PDB entry 5LMU | electron microscopy, 4.00 A resolution | chains A and I of the 24 polymer chains in the assembly

== Chain A ==
Molecule: 16S ribosomal RNA
Organism: Thermus thermophilus HB8
Sequence (1522 nucleotides; numbered 0 to 1544 plus 21 insertion-coded residues; 44 numbers in that range are skipped by the numbering (no residue carries them; nothing is unmodelled there); the number before each row is that of its first residue; a row labelled like 189A-189L holds insertion residues (189A, then the next letters in order); numbering starts at 0):
     0 UUUGUUGGAGAGUUUGAUCCUGGCUCAGGGUGAACGCUGGCGGCGUGCCU
    50 AAGACAUGCAAGUCGUGCGGGCCG
    76 CGGGGUUUU
    88 ACUCCG
    96 UGGUCAGCGGCGGACGGGUGAGUAACGCGUGGGU
  129A G
   130 ACCUACCCGGAAGAGGGGGACAACCCGGGGAAACUCGGGCUAAUCCCCCA
   180 UGUGGACCCG
189A-189L CCCCUUGGGGUG
   190 UGUCCAAAGGGCUUU
   216 GCCCGCUUCCGGAUGGGCCCGCGUCCCAUCAGCUAGUUGGUGGGGUAAUG
   266 GCCCACCAAGGCGACGACGGGUAGCCGGUCUGAGAGGAUGGCCGGCCACA
   316 GGGGCACUGAGACACGGGCCCCACUCCUACGGGAGGCAGCAGUUAGGAAU
   366 CUUCCGCAAUGGGCGCAAGCCUGACGGAGCGACGCCGCUUGGAGGAAGAA
   416 GCCCUUCGGGGUGUAAACUCCUGA
   441 ACCCGGGACGAAACCCCC
   460 GA
   470 CGAGGGGA
   479 CUGACGGUACCGGGGUAA
   498 UAGCGCCGGCCAACUCCGUGCCAGCAGCCGCGGUAAUACGGAGGGCGCGA
   548 GCGUUACCCGGAUUCACUGGGCGUAAAGGGCGUGUAGGCGGCCUGGGGCG
   598 UCCCAUGUGAAAGACCACGGCUCAACCGUGGGGGAGCGUGGGAUACGCUC
   648 AGGCUAGACGGUGGGAGAGGGUGGUGGAAUUCCCGGAGUAGCGGUGAAAU
   698 GCGCAGAUACCGGGAGGAACGCCGAUGGCGAAGGCAGCCACCUGGUCCAC
   748 CCGUGACGCUGAGGCGCGAAAGCGUGGGGAGCAAACCGGAUUAGAUACCC
   798 GGGUAGUCCACGCCCUAAACGAUGCGCGCUAGGUCUCUGGGUCU
   848 CCUGGGGGCCGAAGCUAACGCGUUAAGCGCGCCGCCUGGGGAGUACGGCC
   898 GCAAGGCUGAAACUCAAAGGAAUUGACGGGGGCCCGCACAAGCGGUGGAG
   948 CAUGUGGUUUAAUUCGAAGCAACGCGAAGAACCUUACCAGGCCUUGACAU
   998 GCUA
 1001A G
  1002 GGAACCCGGGUGAAAGCCUGGGGUGCCCC
1030A-1030D GCGA
  1031 GGGGAGCCCUAGCACAGGUGCUGCAUGGCCGUCGUCAGCUCGUGCCGUGA
  1081 GGUGUUGGGUUAAGUCCCGCAACGAGCGCAACCCCCGCCGUUAGUUGCCA
  1131 GCGGUUCGGCCGGGCACUCUAACGGGACUGCCCGCG
  1168 AAAGCGGGAGGAAGGAGGGGACGACGUCUGGUCAGCAUGGCCCUUACGGC
  1218 CUGGGCGACACACGUGCUACAAUGCCCACUACAAAGCGAUGCCACCCGGC
  1268 AACGGGGAGCUAAUCGCAAAAAGGUGGGCCCAGUUCGGAUUGGGGUCUGC
  1318 AACCCGACCCCAUGAAGCCGGAAUCGCUAGUAAUCGCGGAUCAGCC
 1363A A
  1364 UGCCGCGGUGAAUACGUUCCCGGGCCUUGUACACACCGCCCGUCACGCCA
  1414 UGGGAGCGGGCUCUACCCGAAGUCGCCGG
1442A-1442B GA
  1443 GCCUA
  1452 C
  1456 GGGCAGGCGCCGAGGGUAGGGCCCGUGACUGGGGCGAAGUCGUAACAAGG
  1506 UAGCUGUACCGGAAGGUGCGGCUGGAUCACCUCCUUUCU
Not modelled in the structure: 0-4, 1543-1544
Metal / ion sites: Mg2+ site 1: C48, G115; Mg2+ site 2 near A53 (its only coordinating residue here); Mg2+ site 3: A59, U387; Mg2+ site 4: A109, G331; Mg2+ site 5: A116, G117, G289; Mg2+ site 6: C121, U125; Mg2+ site 7 near A195 (its only coordinating residue here); Mg2+ site 8: U252, C267; Mg2+ site 9 near G266 (its only coordinating residue here); Mg2+ site 10 near U287 (its only coordinating residue here); Mg2+ site 11 near G299 (its only coordinating residue here); Mg2+ site 12 near A315 (its only coordinating residue here); 36 more Mg2+ sites not listed
From the paper describing this entry:
  - binding site for mRNA: G926, C1400, C1403, U1498

== Chain I ==
Protein: 30S ribosomal protein S9
Organism: Thermus thermophilus HB8
UniProtKB: P80374 (RS9_THET8); residues 1-128 here = UniProt positions 1-128
Amino-acid sequence (128 residues; each row starts with the number of its first residue):
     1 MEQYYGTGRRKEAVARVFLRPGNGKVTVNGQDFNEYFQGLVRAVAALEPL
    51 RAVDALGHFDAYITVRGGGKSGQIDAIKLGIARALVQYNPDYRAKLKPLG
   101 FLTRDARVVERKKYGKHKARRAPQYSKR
Not modelled in the structure: 1

== How chain A and chain I interact ==
Contacting residue pairs - 113 pairs, chain A then chain I:
  G942(A) with Gln124(I), hydrogen bond to the base
  U943(A) with Gln124(I), sugar contact
  G966(A) with Lys127(I), hydrogen bond to the sugar; Arg128(I), sugar contact
  C967(A) with Tyr125(I), sugar contact; Lys127(I), sugar contact
  C1116(A) with Val108(I), sugar contact
  G1117(A) with Arg104(I), hydrogen bond to the phosphate; Ala106(I), sugar contact
  C1118(A) with Arg9(I), salt bridge to the phosphate; Arg83(I), hydrogen bond to the phosphate; Arg104(I), salt bridge to the phosphate
  C1119(A) with Arg9(I), salt bridge to the phosphate; Arg83(I), salt bridge to the phosphate
  G1127(A) with Arg66(I), sugar contact
  C1128(A) with Arg16(I), salt bridge to the phosphate; Arg66(I), salt bridge to the phosphate
  C1129(A) with Arg16(I), salt bridge to the phosphate; Phe18(I), phosphate contact
  A1130(A) with Gln3(I), hydrogen bond to the sugar; Phe18(I), sugar contact; Arg20(I), salt bridge to the phosphate
  G1131(A) with Arg20(I), salt bridge to the phosphate
  C1147(A) with Tyr5(I), hydrogen bond to the sugar; Thr7(I), phosphate contact; Arg16(I), hydrogen bond to the base
  U1148(A) with Tyr5(I), sugar contact; Thr7(I), sugar contact; Arg9(I), hydrogen bond to the phosphate; Val14(I), phosphate contact; Arg16(I), sugar contact
  C1149(A) with Arg9(I), salt bridge to the phosphate
  G1177(A) with Lys97(I), salt bridge to the phosphate
  G1178(A) with Arg93(I), salt bridge to the phosphate; Lys97(I), salt bridge to the phosphate
  A1179(A) with Arg83(I), sugar contact; Arg93(I), salt bridge to the phosphate; Leu102(I), sugar contact; Arg104(I), hydrogen bond to the sugar
  A1180(A) with Thr103(I), phosphate contact
  G1186(A) with Glu110(I), phosphate contact; Arg120(I), salt bridge to the phosphate
  G1187(A) with Arg111(I), hydrogen bond to the sugar; Lys113(I), salt bridge to the phosphate
  A1188(A) with Tyr114(I), hydrogen bond to the phosphate
  G1231(A) with Ser126(I), phosphate contact
  U1232(A) with Gln124(I), sugar contact; Tyr125(I), phosphate contact; Ser126(I), phosphate contact
  G1233(A) with His117(I), salt bridge to the phosphate; Pro123(I), phosphate contact; Gln124(I), hydrogen bond to the phosphate
  A1248(A) with Lys70(I), hydrogen bond to the sugar
  C1249(A) with Tyr36(I), sugar contact; Gly67(I), phosphate contact; Gly68(I), hydrogen bond to the sugar; Gly69(I), sugar contact; Gln73(I), sugar contact
  A1250(A) with Arg66(I), phosphate contact; Gly67(I), hydrogen bond to the phosphate; Gly68(I), hydrogen bond to the sugar
  A1251(A) with Gly67(I), phosphate contact
  G1290(A) with Leu40(I), sugar contact
  G1291(A) with Gln38(I), hydrogen bond to the sugar; Gly39(I), sugar contact
  U1292(A) with Gln38(I), sugar contact
  C1342(A) with Gln124(I), sugar contact; Tyr125(I), sugar contact
  G1343(A) with Arg121(I), sugar contact; Ala122(I), phosphate contact; Tyr125(I), phosphate contact
  C1344(A) with Arg120(I), sugar contact; Ala122(I), phosphate contact
  U1345(A) with Arg120(I), salt bridge to the phosphate
  A1346(A) with Arg107(I), base contact; Arg120(I), salt bridge to the phosphate
  G1347(A) with Arg10(I), hydrogen bond to the base; Lys11(I), base contact; Arg107(I), hydrogen bond to the base; Val108(I), sugar contact; Val109(I), sugar contact
  U1348(A) with Val109(I), phosphate contact; Glu110(I), hydrogen bond to the phosphate; Arg120(I), sugar contact
  A1349(A) with Lys118(I), salt bridge to the phosphate; Ala119(I), phosphate contact; Arg120(I), hydrogen bond to the phosphate; Arg121(I), hydrogen bond to the phosphate
  A1350(A) with Lys118(I), phosphate contact; Arg121(I), salt bridge to the phosphate
  U1351(A) with Lys118(I), hydrogen bond to the base
  C1366(A) with His117(I), salt bridge to the phosphate
  C1367(A) with Lys112(I), salt bridge to the phosphate; Tyr114(I), phosphate contact; Gly115(I), hydrogen bond to the phosphate
  G1368(A) with Lys112(I), salt bridge to the phosphate; Lys113(I), phosphate contact; Tyr114(I), hydrogen bond to the phosphate
  C1369(A) with Arg111(I), phosphate contact; Lys112(I), hydrogen bond to the phosphate
  G1370(A) with Glu12(I), sugar contact; Val109(I), phosphate contact
  G1371(A) with Lys11(I), phosphate contact; Gly68(I), phosphate contact; Gly69(I), phosphate contact; Val109(I), phosphate contact
  U1372(A) with Lys11(I), salt bridge to the phosphate; Gly69(I), phosphate contact; Lys70(I), hydrogen bond to the phosphate; Ser71(I), hydrogen bond to the phosphate; Gly72(I), hydrogen bond to the phosphate
  G1373(A) with Lys11(I), hydrogen bond to the base; Ser71(I), hydrogen bond to the phosphate
Also at the interface, not in a pair above, chain A (55 interface residues in all): C970, A1146, C1189, U1341
Also at the interface, not in a pair above, chain I (56 interface residues in all): Glu2, Tyr62, Thr64, Val65, Asp105

== Overview ==
The interface between chain A and chain I involves 55 residues on one side and 56 on the other, with 31
hydrogen bonds and 25 salt bridges. Among the polar pairs are G942(A)-Gln124(I), C1147(A)-Arg16(I) and
G1347(A)-Arg10(I). The paper reports a binding site for mRNA at G926(A), C1400(A) and C1403(A) among others.
Chain A is 16S ribosomal RNA and chain I is 30S ribosomal protein S9, both from Thermus thermophilus HB8; the
structure, Structure of bacterial 30S-IF3-mRNA-tRNA translation pre-initiation complex, closed form (state-4),
was determined by electron microscopy, deposited together with 5LMN, 5LMO, 5LMP, 5LMQ, 5LMR, 5LMS, 5LMT and
5LMV.
